Entry 6UD7 (X-ray diffraction, 2.30 A resolution); this record covers chains B and D of the 4 polymer chains in the assembly.

[Chain B]
Name: DNA damage-binding protein 1
Source organism: Homo sapiens
UniProt: Q16531 (DDB1_HUMAN); residue numbers follow UniProt; this construct covers 1-395, 706-1140
Sequence (836 residues; each row starts with the number of its first residue; note: 304 numbers in that range are skipped by the numbering (no residue carries them; nothing is unmodelled there)):
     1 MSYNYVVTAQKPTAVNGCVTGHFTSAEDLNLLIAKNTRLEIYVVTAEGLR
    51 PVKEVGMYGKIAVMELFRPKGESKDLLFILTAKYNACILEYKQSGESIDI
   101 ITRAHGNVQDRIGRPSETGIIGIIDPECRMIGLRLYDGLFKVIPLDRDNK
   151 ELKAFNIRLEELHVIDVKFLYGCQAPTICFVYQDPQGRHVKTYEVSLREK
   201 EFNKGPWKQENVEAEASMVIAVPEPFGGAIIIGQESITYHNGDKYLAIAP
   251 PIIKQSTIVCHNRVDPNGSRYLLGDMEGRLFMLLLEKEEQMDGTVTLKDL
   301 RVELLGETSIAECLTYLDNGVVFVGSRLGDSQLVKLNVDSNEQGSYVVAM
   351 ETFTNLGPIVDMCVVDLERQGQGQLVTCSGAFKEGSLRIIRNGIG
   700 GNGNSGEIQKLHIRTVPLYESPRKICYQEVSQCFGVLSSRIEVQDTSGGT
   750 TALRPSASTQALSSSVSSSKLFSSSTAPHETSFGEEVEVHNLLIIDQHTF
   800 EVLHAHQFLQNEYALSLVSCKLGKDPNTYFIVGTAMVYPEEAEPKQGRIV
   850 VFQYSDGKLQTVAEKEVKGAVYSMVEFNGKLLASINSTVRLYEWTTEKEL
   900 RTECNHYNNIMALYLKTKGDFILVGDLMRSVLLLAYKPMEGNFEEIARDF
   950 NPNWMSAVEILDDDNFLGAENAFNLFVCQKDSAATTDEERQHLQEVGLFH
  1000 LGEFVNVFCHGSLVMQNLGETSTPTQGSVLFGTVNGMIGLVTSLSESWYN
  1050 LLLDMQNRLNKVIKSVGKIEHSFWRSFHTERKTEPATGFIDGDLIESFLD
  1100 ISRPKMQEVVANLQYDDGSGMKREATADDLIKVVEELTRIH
Not modelled in the structure: 1, 700-708, 774-779, 1111-1124
Differences from the reference sequence: linker (700-705)
UniProt features mapped onto this chain:
  - modified residue: Ser-2 (N-acetylserine), Lys-1067 (N6-acetyllysine), Thr-1125 (Phosphothreonine)
  - cross-link: Lys-1121 (Glycyl lysine isopeptide (Lys-Gly) (interchain with G-Cter in SUMO2))
Disulfide bonds: Cys-18/Cys-313

[Chain D]
Name: DET1- and DDB1-associated protein 1
Source organism: Homo sapiens
UniProt: Q9BW61 (DDA1_HUMAN); residues 2-102 here = UniProt positions 2-102
Sequence (101 residues; row label = number of the first residue in the row):
     2 ADFLKGLPVYNKSNFSRFHADSVCKASNRRPSVYLPTREYPSEQIIVTEK
    52 TNILLRYLHQQWDKKNAAKKRDQEQVELEGESSAPPRKVARTDSPDMHED
   102 T
Not modelled in the structure: 2-3, 77-102
UniProt features mapped onto this chain:
  - modified residue: Ala-2 (N-acetylalanine), Ser-33 (Phosphoserine), Ser-95 (Phosphoserine)

[How chain B and chain D interact]
Contacting residue pairs (135; chain B residue first):
  Lys-11(B) / Arg-30(D)
  Lys-11(B) / Val-34(D)
  Pro-12(B) / Arg-30(D)  hydrogen bond (backbone-side chain)
  Thr-13(B) / Arg-30(D)
  His-22(B) / Tyr-11(D)  hydrogen bond
  Ala-26(B) / Tyr-11(D)
  Glu-27(B) / Tyr-11(D)  hydrogen bond (backbone-side chain)
  Leu-29(B) / Tyr-11(D)  hydrophobic
  Leu-29(B) / Asn-15(D)
  Lys-35(B) / Arg-30(D)
  Glu-40(B) / Arg-30(D)  salt bridge
  Tyr-42(B) / Pro-32(D)
  Val-44(B) / Asn-15(D)
  Val-44(B) / Phe-16(D)  hydrophobic
  Thr-45(B) / Asn-15(D)
  Thr-45(B) / Phe-16(D)  hydrogen bond (backbone-backbone)
  Ala-46(B) / Ser-14(D)
  Ala-46(B) / Phe-16(D)
  Ala-46(B) / Ser-17(D)  hydrogen bond (backbone-backbone)
  Ala-46(B) / Arg-18(D)  hydrogen bond (backbone-backbone)
  Ala-46(B) / Phe-19(D)  hydrogen bond (backbone-backbone)
  Glu-47(B) / Arg-18(D)  salt bridge
  Glu-47(B) / Phe-19(D)
  Gly-48(B) / Phe-16(D)
  Pro-51(B) / Arg-31(D)
  Pro-51(B) / Pro-32(D)
  Lys-53(B) / Pro-32(D)
  Lys-53(B) / Ser-33(D)  hydrogen bond
  Lys-53(B) / Val-34(D)
  Glu-54(B) / Arg-30(D)  salt bridge
  Glu-54(B) / Pro-32(D)
  Glu-54(B) / Ser-33(D)  hydrogen bond (backbone-backbone)
  Glu-54(B) / Val-34(D)
  Glu-54(B) / Tyr-35(D)  hydrogen bond (backbone-backbone)
  Ala-86(B) / Ile-47(D)
  Ile-98(B) / Tyr-35(D)
  Asp-99(B) / Tyr-35(D)  hydrogen bond
  Asp-99(B) / Tyr-41(D)
  Ile-100(B) / Tyr-35(D)  hydrogen bond (backbone-side chain)
  Ile-101(B) / Tyr-41(D)  hydrophobic
  Thr-102(B) / Ser-43(D)  hydrogen bond (backbone-side chain)
  Arg-103(B) / Ser-43(D)
  Arg-103(B) / Glu-44(D)  salt bridge
  Arg-103(B) / Gln-45(D)  hydrogen bond (backbone-backbone)
  Ala-104(B) / Gln-45(D)
  Ala-104(B) / Ile-47(D)  hydrophobic
  His-105(B) / Ser-43(D)
  His-105(B) / Gln-45(D)
  His-105(B) / Ile-46(D)
  His-105(B) / Ile-47(D)  hydrogen bond (backbone-backbone)
  Gly-106(B) / Ile-47(D)
  Val-108(B) / Ile-47(D)  hydrophobic
  Asp-110(B) / Thr-49(D)
  Lys-141(B) / Thr-49(D)
  Asp-146(B) / Gln-45(D)  hydrogen bond (backbone-side chain)
  Arg-147(B) / Glu-44(D)
  Arg-147(B) / Gln-45(D)
  Asn-149(B) / Gln-45(D)  hydrogen bond (backbone-side chain)
  Lys-150(B) / Glu-44(D)
  Lys-150(B) / Gln-45(D)
  Lys-150(B) / Ile-46(D)  hydrogen bond (backbone-backbone)
  Glu-151(B) / Ile-46(D)
  Glu-151(B) / Val-48(D)
  Leu-152(B) / Gln-45(D)
  Leu-152(B) / Ile-46(D)  hydrogen bond (backbone-backbone)
  Leu-152(B) / Ile-47(D)
  Leu-152(B) / Val-48(D)  hydrogen bond (backbone-backbone)
  Lys-153(B) / Val-48(D)
  Ala-154(B) / Val-48(D)  hydrogen bond (backbone-backbone)
  Ala-154(B) / Thr-49(D)
  Ala-154(B) / Glu-50(D)  hydrogen bond (backbone-backbone)
  Phe-155(B) / Glu-50(D)
  Asn-156(B) / Ile-54(D)
  Asn-156(B) / Arg-57(D)  hydrogen bond (backbone-side chain)
  Arg-158(B) / Ile-54(D)
  Glu-199(B) / Gln-61(D)
  Glu-199(B) / Lys-65(D)  salt bridge
  Lys-200(B) / Glu-50(D)  salt bridge
  Lys-200(B) / Arg-57(D)  hydrogen bond (backbone-side chain)
  Glu-201(B) / Gln-61(D)
  Val-264(B) / Leu-8(D)  hydrophobic
  Val-264(B) / Pro-9(D)
  Asp-265(B) / Pro-9(D)
  Arg-270(B) / Leu-5(D)  hydrogen bond (side chain-backbone)
  Arg-270(B) / Lys-6(D)
  Arg-270(B) / Gly-7(D)  hydrogen bond (side chain-backbone)
  Arg-270(B) / Leu-8(D)
  Arg-270(B) / Pro-9(D)
  Arg-301(B) / Leu-5(D)
  Glu-303(B) / Leu-5(D)
  Leu-305(B) / Lys-6(D)
  Tyr-316(B) / Leu-8(D)
  Tyr-316(B) / Pro-9(D)  hydrogen bond (side chain-backbone)
  Leu-317(B) / Tyr-11(D)
  Leu-317(B) / Phe-16(D)  hydrophobic
  Asp-318(B) / Pro-9(D)
  Asp-318(B) / Val-10(D)
  Asp-318(B) / Tyr-11(D)  hydrogen bond (side chain-backbone)
  Asp-318(B) / Asn-12(D)  hydrogen bond (side chain-backbone)
  Asp-318(B) / Asn-15(D)  hydrogen bond
  Asn-319(B) / Pro-9(D)  hydrogen bond (backbone-backbone)
  Asn-319(B) / Val-10(D)
  Asn-319(B) / Asn-12(D)  hydrogen bond (side chain-backbone)
  Asn-319(B) / Lys-13(D)
  Asn-319(B) / Asn-15(D)  hydrogen bond (side chain-backbone)
  Gly-320(B) / Leu-8(D)
  Val-321(B) / Phe-16(D)  hydrophobic
  Leu-333(B) / Phe-16(D)  hydrophobic
  Leu-333(B) / Phe-19(D)  hydrophobic
  Leu-336(B) / Leu-8(D)  hydrophobic
  Asn-337(B) / Lys-6(D)  hydrogen bond (backbone-side chain)
  Val-338(B) / Phe-4(D)
  Val-338(B) / Lys-6(D)
  Tyr-346(B) / Lys-6(D)
  Met-350(B) / Phe-16(D)  hydrophobic
  Met-350(B) / Phe-19(D)  hydrophobic
  Met-350(B) / His-20(D)
  Glu-351(B) / Phe-19(D)
  Glu-351(B) / Ala-21(D)
  Thr-352(B) / Cys-25(D)
  Thr-352(B) / Lys-26(D)
  Thr-352(B) / Ala-27(D)
  Phe-353(B) / Ala-27(D)
  Thr-354(B) / Ala-27(D)  hydrogen bond (backbone-backbone)
  Thr-354(B) / Ser-28(D)  hydrogen bond (side chain-backbone)
  Ile-712(B) / Ser-28(D)
  Val-1061(B) / Thr-38(D)
  Ile-1062(B) / Pro-37(D)
  Lys-1063(B) / Pro-37(D)  hydrogen bond (backbone-backbone)
  Lys-1063(B) / Thr-38(D)
  Lys-1063(B) / Glu-40(D)  salt bridge
  Val-1065(B) / Tyr-35(D)  hydrophobic
  Lys-1067(B) / Tyr-41(D)
  Lys-1067(B) / Ser-43(D)
  Asp-1099(B) / Leu-36(D)
Also at the interface, not in a pair above, chain B (87 interface residues in all): Gln-10, Asp-28, Leu-49, Val-52, Cys-87, Asn-107, Leu-139, Ile-143, Pro-266, Met-282, Leu-284, Ile-1100, Lys-1104
Also at the interface, not in a pair above, chain D (47 interface residues in all): Arg-39, Pro-42
From the paper, about this interface:
  - residue pairs: Arg-57(D)/Asn-156(B), Arg-57(D)/Lys-200(B), Gln-61(D)/Glu-199(B) (hydrogen bond)
  - interface residues, chain D: Phe-4(D), Tyr-11(D), Phe-16(D), Phe-19(D)

[Summary]
87 residues of chain B face 47 of chain D across their interface, with 37 hydrogen bonds and 7 salt bridges.
Polar contacts include Glu-40(B)/Arg-30(D), Glu-47(B)/Arg-18(D) and Glu-54(B)/Arg-30(D). The authors report
contacts between Arg-57(D) and Asn-156(B) and Arg-57(D) and Lys-200(B); a hydrogen bond between Gln-61(D) and
Glu-199(B). The paper reports interface residues Phe-4(D), Tyr-11(D) and Phe-16(D) among others.
Here chain B is DNA damage-binding protein 1 and chain D is DET1- and DDB1-associated protein 1, both from
Homo sapiens. Entry 6UD7 (Crystal structure of full-length human DCAF15-DDB1(deltaBPB)-DDA1-RBM39 in complex
with indisulam) was determined by X-ray diffraction (same publication as 6SJ7 and 6UE5).
